9BZ5 - chains A and B of the 4 polymer chains in the assembly; structure by electron microscopy, 3.93 A resolution.

# Chain A (and B)
Molecule: Ribonucleoside-diphosphate reductase subunit alpha
Source organism: Bacillus subtilis
Notes: EC 1.17.4.1; chain B of this document is another copy of the same molecule, construct and numbering; everything in this record applies to it too
Reference sequence: P50620 (RIR1_BACSU); residues 1-700 here = UniProt positions 1-700
Chain sequence (700 residues; row label = number of the first residue in the row):
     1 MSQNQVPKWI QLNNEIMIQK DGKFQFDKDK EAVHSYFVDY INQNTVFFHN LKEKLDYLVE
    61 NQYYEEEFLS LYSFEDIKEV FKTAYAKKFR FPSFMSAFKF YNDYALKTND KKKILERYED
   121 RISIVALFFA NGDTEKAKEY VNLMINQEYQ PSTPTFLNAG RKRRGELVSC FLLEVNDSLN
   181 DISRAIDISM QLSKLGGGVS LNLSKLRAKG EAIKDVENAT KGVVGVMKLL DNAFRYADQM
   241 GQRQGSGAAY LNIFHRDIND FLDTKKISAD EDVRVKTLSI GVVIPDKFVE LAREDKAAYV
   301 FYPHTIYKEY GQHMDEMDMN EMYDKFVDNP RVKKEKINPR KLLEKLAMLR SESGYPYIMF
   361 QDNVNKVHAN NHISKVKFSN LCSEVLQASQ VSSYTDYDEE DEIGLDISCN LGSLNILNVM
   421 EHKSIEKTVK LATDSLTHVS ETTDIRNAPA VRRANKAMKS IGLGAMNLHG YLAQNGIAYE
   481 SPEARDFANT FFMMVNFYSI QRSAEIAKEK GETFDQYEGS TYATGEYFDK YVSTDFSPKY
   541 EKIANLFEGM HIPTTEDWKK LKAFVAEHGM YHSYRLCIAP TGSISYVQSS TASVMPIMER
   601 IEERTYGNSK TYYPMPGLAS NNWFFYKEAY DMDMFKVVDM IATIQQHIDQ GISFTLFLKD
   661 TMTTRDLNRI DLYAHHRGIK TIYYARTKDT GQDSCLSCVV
Unresolved in the structure: 1-5, 689-700
Small-molecule neighbours:
  - ATP (adenosine-5'-triphosphate): V33, H34, F37, N42, F89, R90, F91, R117
  - GDP (guanosine-5'-diphosphate): V46, F47, F48, H49, N50, L51, K54, K78, F81, K82, Y85, D120
  - dTTP (TTP), molecule 1: D177, S178, L179, I182, L206, R207, A212, I213, K214, A219, T220, K221, H304
  - dTTP (TTP), molecule 2: K194, Y236, A237, D238, M240
Curated features (UniProtKB/Swiss-Prot):
  - active site: N380 (Proton acceptor), C382 (Cysteine radical intermediate), E384 (Proton acceptor)
  - binding site (substrate): T153, S169, C170, G198, N380 to E384, P580 to I584
  - site: C170 (Important for hydrogen atom transfer), D177 (Allosteric effector binding), R207 (Allosteric effector binding), C409 (Important for hydrogen atom transfer), Y683 (Important for electron transfer), Y684 (Important for electron transfer), C695 (Interacts with thioredoxin/glutaredoxin), C698 (Interacts with thioredoxin/glutaredoxin)
  - mutagenesis: H255 (H255Y: In ts-A 73; temperature-sensitive lethal mutation)
Reported in the primary citation:
  - catalytic residues: C382, Y684 (citing earlier work)

# Interface between chain A and chain B
Contacting residue pairs (59):
  L179(A) with M190(B); Q191(B); K194(B); Y236(B), hydrophobic
  N180(A) with Q191(B), hydrogen bond; N447(B)
  I182(A) with Y236(B)
  S183(A) with D187(B), hydrogen bond; M190(B)
  R184(A) with R184(B)
  D187(A) with S183(B), hydrogen bond
  M190(A) with L179(B); L229(B), hydrophobic
  Q191(A) with L179(B); N180(B), hydrogen bond
  K194(A) with L179(B)
  I213(A) with M240(B), hydrophobic
  V216(A) with M240(B), hydrophobic
  A219(A) with M240(B), hydrophobic
  K221(A) with R235(B), hydrogen bond (side chain-backbone); Y236(B); D238(B), salt bridge
  G225(A) with Y236(B)
  V226(A) with Y236(B)
  K228(A) with N232(B)
  L229(A) with N232(B); A233(B); Y236(B), hydrophobic
  N232(A) with K228(B); L229(B); N232(B), hydrogen bond
  A233(A) with L229(B), hydrophobic
  R235(A) with K221(B)
  Y236(A) with I182(B); K221(B); G225(B); V226(B); L229(B), hydrophobic
  D238(A) with K221(B), salt bridge
  M240(A) with I213(B), hydrophobic; A219(B)
  G241(A) with A219(B)
  D396(A) with R446(B); N447(B), hydrogen bond
  Y397(A) with D401(B), hydrogen bond; I403(B); R446(B), hydrogen bond (backbone-backbone); N447(B); P449(B), hydrophobic
  D398(A) with R452(B), salt bridge
  D401(A) with Y397(B), hydrogen bond
  I403(A) with Y397(B)
  R446(A) with D396(B); Y397(B), hydrogen bond (backbone-backbone)
  N447(A) with N180(B), hydrogen bond; D396(B), hydrogen bond; Y397(B), hydrogen bond (side chain-backbone)
  P449(A) with Y397(B), hydrophobic
  R452(A) with D398(B), salt bridge
Other interface residues (no listed pair), chain A (38 interface residues in all): I186, N218, G222, Q242, Y394
Other interface residues (no listed pair), chain B (37 interface residues in all): R163, I186, K214, V216, N218, G222

# In short
38 residues of chain A face 37 of chain B across their interface; the contacts include 14 hydrogen bonds and 4
salt bridges. Among the polar pairs are K221(A)-D238(B), D398(A)-R452(B) and N180(A)-Q191(B). Ligands of chain
A: ATP, GDP and dTTP. From the paper: catalytic residues C382(A) and Y684(A).
Chain A and chain B are both Ribonucleoside-diphosphate reductase subunit alpha (Bacillus subtilis); the
structure, Class 6 model for combined refinement of Bacillus subtilis ribonucleotide reductase complex, was
determined by electron microscopy, deposited together with 9BW3, 9BWX, 9BX2, 9BX3, 9BX6, 9BX8 and 39 further
entries.
